6P0E - chains A and B of the 4 polymer chains in the assembly; structure by X-ray diffraction, 1.85 A resolution.

# Chain A
Protein: DNA ligase 1
From: Homo sapiens
Notes: EC 6.5.1.1
UniProtKB: P18858 (DNLI1_HUMAN); residue numbers follow UniProt; this construct covers 262-904
Chain sequence (645 residues; each row starts with the number of its first residue):
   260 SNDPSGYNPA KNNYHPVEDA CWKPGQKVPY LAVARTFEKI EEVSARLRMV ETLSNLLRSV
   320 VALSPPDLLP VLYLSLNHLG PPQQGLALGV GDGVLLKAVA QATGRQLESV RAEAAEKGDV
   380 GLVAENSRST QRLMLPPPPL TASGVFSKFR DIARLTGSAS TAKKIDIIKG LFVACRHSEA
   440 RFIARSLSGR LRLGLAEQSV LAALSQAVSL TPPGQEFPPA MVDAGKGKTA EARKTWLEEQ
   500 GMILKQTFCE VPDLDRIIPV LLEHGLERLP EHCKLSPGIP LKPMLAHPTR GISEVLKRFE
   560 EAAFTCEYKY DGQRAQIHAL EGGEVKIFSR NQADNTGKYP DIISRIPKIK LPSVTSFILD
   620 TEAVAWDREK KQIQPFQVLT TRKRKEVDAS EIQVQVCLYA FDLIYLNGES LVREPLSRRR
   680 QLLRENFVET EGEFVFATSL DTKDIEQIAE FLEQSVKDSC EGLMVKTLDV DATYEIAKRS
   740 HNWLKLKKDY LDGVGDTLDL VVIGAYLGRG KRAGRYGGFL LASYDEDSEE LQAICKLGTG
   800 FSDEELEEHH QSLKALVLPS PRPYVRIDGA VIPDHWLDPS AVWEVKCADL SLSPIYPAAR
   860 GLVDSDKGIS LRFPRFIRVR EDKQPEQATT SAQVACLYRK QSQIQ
Not modelled in the structure: 902-904
Construct notes: expression tag (260-261); engineered mutation Ala346 (Glu in P18858), Ala592 (Glu in P18858)
Ligand contacts: adenosine monophosphate (AMP): Leu544, Ala545, Glu566, Tyr567, Lys568, Tyr569, Gln572, Arg573, Arg589, Glu621, Phe660, Ala696, Met723, Lys725, Trp742, Lys744, Lys746
Reported in the primary citation:
  - conformationally variable residues: Arg589, Asn590
  - catalytic residues: Lys568 (citing earlier work)

# Chain B
Molecule: 11-nt DNA strand
Sequence (11 nucleotides; numbered 3 to 13; the number before each row is that of its first residue):
     3 GCTGATGCGT G
Modified / non-standard residues: 8OG (8-oxo-2'-deoxy-guanosine-5'-monophosphate) at position 13

# How chain A and chain B interact
Pairs across the interface (27; chain A residue first):
  Ala346(A) with DC10(B), phosphate contact
  Leu347(A) with DC10(B), phosphate contact
  Gly348(A) with DG9(B), phosphate contact; DC10(B), hydrogen bond to the phosphate
  Val349(A) with DG9(B), hydrogen bond to the phosphate; DC10(B), hydrogen bond to the phosphate
  Gly350(A) with DG9(B), hydrogen bond to the phosphate
  Asp351(A) with DG9(B), phosphate contact
  Gly352(A) with DG9(B), hydrogen bond to the phosphate
  Val353(A) with DG9(B), hydrogen bond to the phosphate
  Asp570(A) with 8OG_13(B), phosphate contact
  Gly571(A) with 8OG_13(B), sugar contact
  Gln572(A) with DT12(B), phosphate contact; 8OG_13(B), phosphate contact
  Arg573(A) with 8OG_13(B), hydrogen bond to the phosphate
  Ser588(A) with DT12(B), hydrogen bond to the phosphate
  Arg589(A) with 8OG_13(B), salt bridge to the phosphate
  Asn590(A) with DT12(B), hydrogen bond to the phosphate; 8OG_13(B), base contact
  Ala592(A) with DT12(B), phosphate contact
  Phe635(A) with 8OG_13(B), sugar contact
  Arg643(A) with DG9(B), base contact; DC10(B), hydrogen bond to the base; DG11(B), sugar contact
  Glu720(A) with 8OG_13(B), phosphate contact
  Arg871(A) with 8OG_13(B), hydrogen bond to the phosphate
  Phe872(A) with 8OG_13(B), base contact
Interface residues without a listed pair, chain A (22 interface residues in all): Gly344
Interface residues without a listed pair, chain B (6 interface residues in all): DT8

# Overview
The interface between chain A and chain B involves 22 residues on one side and 6 on the other; the contacts
include 11 hydrogen bonds and 1 salt bridge. Among the polar pairs are Arg643(A)-DC10(B), Gly348(A)-DC10(B)
and Val349(A)-DG9(B). Ligands of chain A: adenosine monophosphate. The paper reports the catalytic residue
Lys568(A); conformational variability at Arg589(A) and Asn590(A).
Chain A is DNA ligase 1 (Homo sapiens) and chain B is an 11-nt DNA strand; the structure, Human DNA Ligase 1
(E346A,E592A) bound to adenylated DNA containing an 8-oxo guanine:adenine base-pair, was determined by X-ray
diffraction, deposited together with 6P09, 6P0A, 6P0B, 6P0C, 6P0D and 6Q1V.
